PDB entry 7VO9 | electron microscopy, 3.80 A resolution | chains A and H of the 6 polymer chains in the assembly

Chain A:
Molecule: 84-nt DNA strand
Sequence (84 nucleotides; numbered 1 to 84; the number before each row is that of its first residue):
     1 CAAGGCACATGACAACGGTGTTCAGTGCCGCGTTGCCCGATACCCCCTAC
    51 CCGTAGTTGACTGGCATCCGGGCGCCGGGTCGCC
Not modelled in the structure: 44-84

Chain H:
Molecule: Putative metal uptake regulation protein
Organism: Streptomyces coelicolor (strain ATCC BAA-471 / A3(2) / M145)
UniProtKB: Q9L2H5 (Q9L2H5_STRCO); residues 1-139 here = UniProt positions 1-139
Sequence (159 residues; each row starts with the number of its first residue; numbers below 1 keep their minus sign (Met-19 is residue -19)):
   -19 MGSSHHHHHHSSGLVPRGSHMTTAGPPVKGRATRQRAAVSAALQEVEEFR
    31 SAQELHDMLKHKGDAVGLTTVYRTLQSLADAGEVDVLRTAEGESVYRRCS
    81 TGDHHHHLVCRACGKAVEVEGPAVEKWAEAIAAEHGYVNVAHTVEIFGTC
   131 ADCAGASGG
Not modelled in the structure: -19 to 5, 137-139
Sequence notes: initiating methionine (-19); expression tag (-18 to 0)
Metal / ion sites: Zn2+ site 1: Asp65, Cys79, His85, His87; Zn2+ site 2: His84, His86, His122; Zn2+ site 3: Cys90, Cys93, Cys130, Cys133
From the paper describing this entry:
  - mutagenesis - R11A, D37A/H41A, R53A: decreased binding to the 84-nt DNA strand (chain A)

How chain A and chain H interact:
Contacting residue pairs (11; chain A residue first):
  DA24(A) with Gln33(H), phosphate contact; Tyr52(H), sugar contact; Glu73(H), sugar contact
  DG25(A) with Tyr52(H), hydrogen bond to the phosphate; Glu73(H), phosphate contact; Ser74(H), hydrogen bond to the phosphate
  DT26(A) with Leu48(H), base contact; Thr49(H), base contact; Tyr52(H), base contact; Gln56(H), phosphate contact
  DC28(A) with Arg53(H), base contact
Other interface residues (no listed pair), chain A (5 interface residues in all): DT34
Other interface residues (no listed pair), chain H (10 interface residues in all): Thr13, Gly72

In short:
The interface between chain A and chain H involves 5 residues on one side and 10 on the other; the contacts
include 2 hydrogen bonds. Polar pairs include DG25(A)-Tyr52(H) and DG25(A)-Ser74(H). The paper reports that
R11A, D37A/H41A and R53A of chain H reduce binding to the 84-nt DNA strand (chain A).
Here chain A is an 84-nt DNA strand and chain H is Putative metal uptake regulation protein (Streptomyces
coelicolor (strain ATCC BAA-471 / A3(2) / M145)). Entry 7VO9 (Streptomyces coelicolor zinc uptake regulator
complexed with zinc and DNA (dimer of dimers)) was determined by electron microscopy (same publication as
7VO0, 7VPD, 7VPZ, 7X74, 7X75 and 7X76).
